Entry 4FLT (X-ray diffraction, 2.90 A resolution); this record covers chains A and P of the 3 polymer chains in the assembly.

== Chain A ==
Name: DNA polymerase 1
From: Pyrococcus abyssi
Notes: EC 2.7.7.7
Reference sequence: P0CL77 (DPOL_PYRAB); residue numbers follow UniProt; this construct covers 1-771
Amino-acid sequence (793 residues; each row starts with the number of its first residue; numbers below 1 keep their minus sign (Met-21 is residue -21)):
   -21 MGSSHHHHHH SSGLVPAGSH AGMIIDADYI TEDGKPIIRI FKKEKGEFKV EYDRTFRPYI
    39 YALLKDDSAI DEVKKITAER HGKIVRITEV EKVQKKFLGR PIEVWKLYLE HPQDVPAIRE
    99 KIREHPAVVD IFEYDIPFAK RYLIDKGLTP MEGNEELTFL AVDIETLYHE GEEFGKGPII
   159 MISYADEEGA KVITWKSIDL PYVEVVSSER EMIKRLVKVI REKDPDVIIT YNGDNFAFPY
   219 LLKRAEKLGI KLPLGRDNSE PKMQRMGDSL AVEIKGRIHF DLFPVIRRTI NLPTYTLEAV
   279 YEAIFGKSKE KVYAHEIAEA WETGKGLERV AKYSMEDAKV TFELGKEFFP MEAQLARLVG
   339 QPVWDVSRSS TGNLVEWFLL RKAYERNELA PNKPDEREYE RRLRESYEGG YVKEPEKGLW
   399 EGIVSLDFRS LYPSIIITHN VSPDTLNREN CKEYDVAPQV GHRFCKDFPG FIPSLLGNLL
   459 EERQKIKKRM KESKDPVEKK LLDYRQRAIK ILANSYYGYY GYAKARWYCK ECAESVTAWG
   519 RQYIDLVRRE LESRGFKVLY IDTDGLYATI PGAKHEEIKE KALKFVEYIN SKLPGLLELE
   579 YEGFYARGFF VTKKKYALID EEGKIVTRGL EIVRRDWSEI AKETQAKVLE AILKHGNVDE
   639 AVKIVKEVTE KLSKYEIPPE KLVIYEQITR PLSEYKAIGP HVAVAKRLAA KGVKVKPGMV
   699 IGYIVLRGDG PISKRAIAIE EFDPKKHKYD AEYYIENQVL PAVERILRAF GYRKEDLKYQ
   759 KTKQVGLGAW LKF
Unresolved in the structure: -21 to -2, 388-389, 758-771
Sequence notes: expression tag (-21 to 0); engineered mutation Ala215 (Asp in P0CL77)
Cystine bridges: Cys429-Cys443, Cys507-Cys510
Bound ions: Mg2+: Asp141, Glu143, Asp315 (shared with DG11(P) of chain P)

== Chain P ==
Molecule: Primer strand
Sequence (11 nucleotides; each row starts with the number of its first residue):
     1 CGATCACGGG G
Bound ions: Mg2+: DG11 (shared with Asp141(A), Glu143(A), Asp315(A) of chain A)

== How chain A and chain P interact ==
Pairs across the interface - 47 pairs, chain A then chain P:
  Asp141(A) with DG11(P), phosphate contact
  Ile142(A) with DG11(P), phosphate contact
  Glu143(A) with DG11(P), phosphate contact
  Thr144(A) with DG11(P), hydrogen bond to the phosphate
  Tyr146(A) with DG11(P), stacking on the base
  Tyr209(A) with DG9(P), phosphate contact; DG10(P), sugar contact
  Asn210(A) with DG9(P), base contact; DG10(P), hydrogen bond to the sugar
  Asn213(A) with DG10(P), hydrogen bond to the base
  Phe214(A) with DG10(P), sugar contact; DG11(P), sugar contact
  Phe261(A) with DG9(P), sugar contact
  Arg265(A) with DG8(P), hydrogen bond to the base
  Thr272(A) with DG9(P), hydrogen bond to the phosphate
  Tyr273(A) with DG9(P), hydrogen bond to the phosphate
  Thr274(A) with DG9(P), phosphate contact; DG10(P), phosphate contact
  Leu275(A) with DG10(P), hydrogen bond to the phosphate
  Lys289(A) with DG11(P), salt bridge to the phosphate
  Ala292(A) with DG11(P), base contact
  Ile295(A) with DG11(P), phosphate contact
  Tyr311(A) with DG11(P), hydrogen bond to the phosphate
  Asp315(A) with DG11(P), phosphate contact
  Val611(A) with DG8(P), sugar contact
  Arg612(A) with DA6(P), base contact; DC7(P), hydrogen bond to the base; DG8(P), phosphate contact
  Arg613(A) with DC7(P), salt bridge to the phosphate; DG8(P), salt bridge to the phosphate; DG9(P), base contact; DG10(P), hydrogen bond to the base
  Asp614(A) with DC7(P), sugar contact
  Glu664(A) with DA6(P), sugar contact; DC7(P), phosphate contact
  Gln665(A) with DA6(P), phosphate contact; DC7(P), hydrogen bond to the phosphate
  Thr667(A) with DA6(P), hydrogen bond to the phosphate
  Arg668(A) with DC5(P), salt bridge to the phosphate; DA6(P), salt bridge to the phosphate
  Tyr673(A) with DC5(P), phosphate contact; DA6(P), hydrogen bond to the phosphate
  Lys674(A) with DT4(P), salt bridge to the phosphate; DC5(P), hydrogen bond to the phosphate
  Ala675(A) with DT4(P), phosphate contact; DC5(P), hydrogen bond to the phosphate
  His679(A) with DA6(P), salt bridge to the phosphate
Interface residues without a listed pair, chain A (35 interface residues in all): Pro271, Glu276, Tyr663

== Summary ==
Chain A and chain P form an interface of 35 and 8 residues respectively; the contacts include 15 hydrogen
bonds, 7 salt bridges and 1 aromatic stacking contact. Polar pairs include Asn213(A)-DG10(P), Arg265(A)-DG8(P)
and Arg612(A)-DC7(P). Asp141(A), Glu143(A), Asp315(A) and DG11(P) coordinate Mg2+.
Chain A is DNA polymerase 1 (Pyrococcus abyssi) and chain P is Primer strand; the structure, Pyrococcus abyssi
B family DNA polymerase bound to a dsDNA, in edition mode, was determined by X-ray diffraction, deposited
together with 4FLU, 4FLV, 4FLW, 4FLX, 4FLY, 4FLZ and 3 further entries.
